Entry 8S3R (X-ray diffraction, 2.28 A resolution); this record covers chains A and B.

[Chain A]
Molecule: Phosphatidylinositol 4,5-bisphosphate 3-kinase catalytic subunit delta isoform
Source organism: Homo sapiens
Notes: EC 2.7.1.137, 2.7.1.153; fragment: pi3-kinase p110 delta and p85 fragment
UniProtKB: O00329 (PK3CD_HUMAN); numbering as in UniProt (aligned over 17-1034)
Chain sequence (1018 residues; each row starts with the number of its first residue):
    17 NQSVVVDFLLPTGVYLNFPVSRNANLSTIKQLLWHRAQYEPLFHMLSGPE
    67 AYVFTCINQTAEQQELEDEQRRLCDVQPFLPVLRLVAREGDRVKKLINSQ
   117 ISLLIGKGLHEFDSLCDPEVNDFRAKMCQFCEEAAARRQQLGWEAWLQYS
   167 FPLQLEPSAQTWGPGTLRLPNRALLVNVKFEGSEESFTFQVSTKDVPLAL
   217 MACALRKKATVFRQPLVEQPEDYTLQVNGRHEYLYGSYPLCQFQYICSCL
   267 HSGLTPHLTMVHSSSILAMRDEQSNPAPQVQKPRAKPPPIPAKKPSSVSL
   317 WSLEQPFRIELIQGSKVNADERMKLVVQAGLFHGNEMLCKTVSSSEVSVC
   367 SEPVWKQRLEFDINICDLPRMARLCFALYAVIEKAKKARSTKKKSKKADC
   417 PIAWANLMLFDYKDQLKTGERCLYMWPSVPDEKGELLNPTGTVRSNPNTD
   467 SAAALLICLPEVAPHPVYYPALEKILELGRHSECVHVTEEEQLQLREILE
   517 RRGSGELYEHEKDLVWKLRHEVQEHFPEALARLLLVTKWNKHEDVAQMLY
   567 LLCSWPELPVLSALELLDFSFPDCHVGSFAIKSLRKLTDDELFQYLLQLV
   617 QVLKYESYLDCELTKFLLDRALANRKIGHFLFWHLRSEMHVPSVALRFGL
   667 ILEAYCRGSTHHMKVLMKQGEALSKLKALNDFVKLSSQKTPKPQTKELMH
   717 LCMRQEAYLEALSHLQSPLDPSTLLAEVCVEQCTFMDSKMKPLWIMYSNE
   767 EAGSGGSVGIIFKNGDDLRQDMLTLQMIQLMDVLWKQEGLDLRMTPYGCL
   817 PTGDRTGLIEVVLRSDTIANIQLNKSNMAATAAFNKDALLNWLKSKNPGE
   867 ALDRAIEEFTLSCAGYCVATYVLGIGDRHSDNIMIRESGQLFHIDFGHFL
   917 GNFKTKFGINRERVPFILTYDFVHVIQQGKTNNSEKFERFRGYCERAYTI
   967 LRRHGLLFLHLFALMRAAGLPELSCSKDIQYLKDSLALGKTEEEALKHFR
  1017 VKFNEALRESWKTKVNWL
Not modelled in the structure: 175-186, 223-235, 289-314, 402-413, 498-502, 518-522, 768-770, 840-852, 920-927, 1032-1034
Ligand contacts: A1H48 (5-[(1S)-1-[4-azanyl-3-(5-oxidanylpyridin-3-yl)pyrazolo[3,4-d]pyrimidin-1-yl]ethyl]-4-cyclopentyl-2-(phenylmethyl)pyridazin-3-one): Lys-708, Thr-750, Phe-751, Met-752, Asp-753, Trp-760, Ile-777, Lys-779, Asp-787, Leu-791, Tyr-813, Ile-825, Glu-826, Val-827, Val-828, Ser-831, Asp-832, Thr-833, Asn-836, Met-900, Ile-910, Asp-911
UniProt features mapped onto this chain:
  - region: Phe-751 to Lys-757 (G-loop), Gly-890 to Asn-898 (Catalytic loop), His-909 to Thr-935 (Activation loop)
  - modified residue: Tyr-524 (Phosphotyrosine)
  - natural variant: Glu-1021 (E1021K: In IMD14A)
  - mutagenesis: Arg-894 (R894P: Abolishes lipid and protein kinase activities)

[Chain B]
Molecule: Phosphatidylinositol 3-kinase regulatory subunit alpha
Source organism: Bos taurus
UniProtKB: P23727 (P85A_BOVIN); residues 431-599 here = UniProt positions 431-599
Chain sequence (169 residues; numbered 431 to 599; the number before each row is that of its first residue):
   431 YQQDQVVKEDNIEAVGKKLHEYNTQFQEKSREYDRLYEDYTRTSQEIQMK
   481 RTAIEAFNETIKIFEEQCQTQERYSKEYIEKFKREGNETEIQRIMHNYEK
   531 LKSRISEIVDSRRRLEEDLKKQAAEYREIDKRMNSIKPDLIQLRKTRDQY
   581 LMWLTQKGVRQKKLNEWLG
Not modelled in the structure: 431-438
UniProt features mapped onto this chain:
  - modified residue (Phosphotyrosine): Tyr-467, Tyr-580

[Interface between chain A and chain B]
Residue-residue contacts (78):
  Asp-23(A) with Phe-494(B); Arg-534(B), salt bridge
  Leu-25(A) with Ile-493(B), hydrophobic; Phe-494(B), hydrophobic; Gln-497(B); Leu-531(B), hydrophobic
  Leu-26(A) with Gln-497(B), hydrogen bond (backbone-side chain)
  Pro-27(A) with Thr-500(B)
  Thr-28(A) with Tyr-504(B)
  Gly-29(A) with Gln-497(B), hydrogen bond (backbone-side chain); Thr-500(B); Gln-501(B); Leu-531(B)
  Val-30(A) with Gln-497(B), hydrogen bond (backbone-side chain); Asn-527(B)
  Tyr-31(A) with Asn-527(B), hydrogen bond (backbone-side chain); Lys-530(B); Leu-531(B); Arg-534(B)
  Tyr-55(A) with Arg-523(B), hydrogen bond (backbone-side chain)
  Glu-56(A) with Arg-523(B); Asn-527(B)
  Pro-57(A) with Arg-523(B); Ile-524(B), hydrophobic
  Leu-58(A) with Tyr-508(B), hydrophobic
  Met-61(A) with Tyr-504(B); Tyr-508(B), hydrogen bond
  Ile-73(A) with Ala-486(B); Glu-489(B); Thr-490(B); Ile-493(B), hydrophobic
  Ala-77(A) with Thr-482(B); Ala-486(B)
  Gln-79(A) with Ile-493(B)
  Phe-95(A) with Ala-483(B); Ala-486(B), hydrophobic; Phe-487(B), hydrophobic
  Leu-96(A) with Phe-487(B), hydrophobic; Thr-490(B)
  Val-98(A) with Phe-494(B), hydrophobic
  Arg-100(A) with Glu-496(B), salt bridge
  His-126(A) with Glu-485(B), salt bridge
  Glu-127(A) with Thr-482(B)
  Lys-332(A) with Arg-557(B)
  Val-333(A) with Arg-557(B)
  Asn-334(A) with Arg-557(B), hydrogen bond; Asp-560(B), hydrogen bond; Lys-561(B); Asn-564(B), hydrogen bond (backbone-side chain)
  Ala-335(A) with Lys-561(B)
  Met-339(A) with Pro-568(B), hydrophobic
  Ser-367(A) with Arg-557(B), hydrogen bond
  Ala-414(A) with Pro-568(B); Gln-572(B)
  Asp-415(A) with Ile-571(B)
  Cys-416(A) with Asn-564(B), hydrogen bond (side chain-backbone); Lys-567(B); Pro-568(B), hydrophobic
  Pro-417(A) with Lys-567(B), hydrogen bond (backbone-side chain); Ile-571(B)
  Ile-418(A) with Asn-564(B); Lys-567(B), hydrogen bond (backbone-side chain)
  Pro-443(A) with Tyr-470(B)
  Ser-444(A) with Tyr-463(B), hydrogen bond (backbone-side chain); Lys-567(B), hydrogen bond (backbone-side chain)
  Val-445(A) with Tyr-463(B); Tyr-467(B), hydrophobic
  Pro-446(A) with Tyr-463(B); Leu-570(B), hydrophobic; Arg-574(B), hydrogen bond (backbone-side chain)
  Asn-464(A) with Arg-481(B); Tyr-556(B)
  Asp-466(A) with Arg-481(B), salt bridge
  Ser-467(A) with Arg-481(B); Tyr-556(B)
  Ala-468(A) with Tyr-556(B)
  Asp-820(A) with Gln-475(B), hydrogen bond
  Arg-821(A) with Glu-468(B), salt bridge
Other interface residues (no listed pair), chain A (50 interface residues in all): Asn-33, His-60, Asp-336, Glu-368, Asp-447, Asn-462, His-656
Other interface residues (no listed pair), chain B (43 interface residues in all): Ile-477, Gln-478, Ile-538, Ala-553, Ser-565

[Overview]
50 residues of chain A face 43 of chain B across their interface; the contacts include 17 hydrogen bonds and 5
salt bridges. Polar pairs include Asp-23(A)/Arg-534(B), Arg-100(A)/Glu-496(B) and His-126(A)/Glu-485(B). Chain
A binds compound A1H48. Curated annotation (UniProt) lists one mutagenesis site on chain A.
Chain A is Phosphatidylinositol 4,5-bisphosphate 3-kinase catalytic subunit delta isoform (Homo sapiens) and
chain B is Phosphatidylinositol 3-kinase regulatory subunit alpha (Bos taurus); the structure, Human pi3kdelta
in complex with pyridazinone inhibitor 7, was determined by X-ray diffraction.
